8R5U - chain A; structure by X-ray diffraction, 1.56 A resolution.

[Chain A]
Protein: Beta-lactamase VIM-2
Source organism: Pseudomonas aeruginosa
UniProt: Q9K2N0 (Q9K2N0_PSEAI); numbering as in UniProt (aligned over 27-266)
Chain sequence (242 residues; numbered 25 to 266; the number before each row is that of its first residue):
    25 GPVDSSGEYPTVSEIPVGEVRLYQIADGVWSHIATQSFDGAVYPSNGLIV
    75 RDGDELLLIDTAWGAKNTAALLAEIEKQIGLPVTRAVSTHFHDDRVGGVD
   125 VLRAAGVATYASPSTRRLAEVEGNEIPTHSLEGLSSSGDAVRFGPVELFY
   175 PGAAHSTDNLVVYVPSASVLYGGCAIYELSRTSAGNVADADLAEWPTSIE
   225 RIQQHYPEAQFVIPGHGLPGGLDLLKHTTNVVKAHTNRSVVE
Unresolved in the structure: 25-31, 263-266
Construct notes: expression tag (25-26)
Ion coordination: Zn2+ site 1: His-114, His-116, His-179 (together with Y4E); Zn2+ site 2: Asp-118, Cys-198, His-240 (together with Y4E); Zn2+ site 3: His-153, His-251 (together with formate)
Small-molecule neighbours: Y4E ([(1R,3AR)-1,3,3A,4-tetrahydro-[1,3]thiazolo[3,4-a]benzimidazol-1-yl]methanethiol): Phe-62, Tyr-67, Trp-87, His-114, His-116, Asp-117, Asp-118, His-179, Cys-198, Asn-210, His-240

[Summary]
Ligands of chain A: compound Y4E. His-114, His-116 and His-179 form the Zn2+ site 1. The Zn2+ site 2 is built
by Asp-118, Cys-198 and His-240.
Chain A is Beta-lactamase VIM-2 (Pseudomonas aeruginosa); the structure, VIM-2 metallo-beta-lactamase in
complex with benzebisheterocycle compound 14, was determined by X-ray diffraction together with 8R5T from the
same study.
